PDB entry 5IZA | X-ray diffraction, 1.50 A resolution | chains A and B

== Chain A ==
Molecule: Adenomatous polyposis coli protein
Organism: Homo sapiens
Reference sequence: P25054 (APC_HUMAN); numbering as in UniProt (aligned over 407-751)
Sequence (354 residues; row label = number of the first residue in the row):
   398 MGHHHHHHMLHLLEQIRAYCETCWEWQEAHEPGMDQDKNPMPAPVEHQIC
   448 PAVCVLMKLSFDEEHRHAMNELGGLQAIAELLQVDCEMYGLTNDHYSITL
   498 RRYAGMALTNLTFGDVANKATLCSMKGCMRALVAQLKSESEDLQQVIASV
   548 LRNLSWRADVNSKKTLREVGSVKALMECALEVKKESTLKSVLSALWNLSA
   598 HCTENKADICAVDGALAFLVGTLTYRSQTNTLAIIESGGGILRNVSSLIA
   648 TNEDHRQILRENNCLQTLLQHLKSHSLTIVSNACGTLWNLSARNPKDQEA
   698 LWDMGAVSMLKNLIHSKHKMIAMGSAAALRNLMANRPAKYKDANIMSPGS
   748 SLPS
Not modelled in the structure: 398-402, 744-751
Sequence notes: expression tag (398-406)

== Chain B ==
Molecule: Ace-gly-gly-glu-ala-leu-ala-trp-NH2
Sequence (9 residues; each row starts with the number of its first residue; numbering starts at 0):
     0 XGGEALAWX
Modified residues: ACE (acetyl group) at position 0; NH2 (amino group) at position 8

== How chain A and chain B interact ==
Pairs across the interface (30):
  F458(A) - A6(B)
  M503(A) - A6(B)
  M503(A) - W7(B)
  T506(A) - A4(B)
  T506(A) - L5(B)
  T506(A) - A6(B)
  N507(A) - L5(B)
  N507(A) - A6(B)  hydrogen bond (side chain-backbone)
  T509(A) - E3(B)
  F510(A) - E3(B)
  F510(A) - A4(B)
  F510(A) - L5(B)  hydrophobic
  G511(A) - E3(B)  hydrogen bond (backbone-side chain)
  K516(A) - E3(B)  salt bridge
  Q542(A) - W7(B)
  R549(A) - G1(B)  hydrogen bond (side chain-backbone)
  R549(A) - G2(B)  hydrogen bond (side chain-backbone)
  R549(A) - E3(B)
  R549(A) - A4(B)
  N550(A) - E3(B)
  N550(A) - A4(B)  hydrogen bond (side chain-backbone)
  W553(A) - G2(B)
  W553(A) - E3(B)
  S583(A) - W7(B)
  S590(A) - G1(B)
  W593(A) - ACE_0(B)
  W593(A) - G1(B)
  N594(A) - ACE_0(B)
  N594(A) - G1(B)  hydrogen bond (side chain-backbone)
  N594(A) - G2(B)  hydrogen bond (side chain-backbone)
Also at the interface, not in a pair above, chain A (17 interface residues in all): R463
Also at the interface, not in a pair above, chain B (9 interface residues in all): NH2_8

== Summary ==
Chain A and chain B form an interface of 17 and 9 residues respectively, with 7 hydrogen bonds and 1 salt
bridge. Polar contacts include K516(A)-E3(B), N507(A)-A6(B) and G511(A)-E3(B).
Here chain A is Adenomatous polyposis coli protein (Homo sapiens) and chain B is
Ace-gly-gly-glu-ala-leu-ala-trp-NH2. Entry 5IZA (Protein-protein interaction) was determined by X-ray
diffraction (same publication as 5IZ6, 5IZ8, 5IZ9 and 5B6G).
